Entry 7AFH (electron microscopy, 3.59 A resolution); this record covers chains 1 and J of the 9 polymer chains in the assembly.

== Chain 1 ==
Molecule: 16SrRNA (head domain of the 30S ribosome)
Organism: Escherichia coli
Sequence (1541 nucleotides; each row starts with the number of its first residue):
     1 AAAUUGAAGA GUUUGAUCAU GGCUCAGAUU GAACGCUGGC GGCAGGCCUA ACACAUGCAA
    61 GUCGAACGGU AACAGGAAGA AGCUUGCUUC UUUGCUGACG AGUGGCGGAC GGGUGAGUAA
   121 UGUCUGGGAA ACUGCCUGAU GGAGGGGGAU AACUACUGGA AACGGUAGCU AAUACCGCAU
   181 AACGUCGCAA GACCAAAGAG GGGGACCUUC GGGCCUCUUG CCAUCGGAUG UGCCCAGAUG
   241 GGAUUAGCUA GUAGGUGGGG UAACGGCUCA CCUAGGCGAC GAUCCCUAGC UGGUCUGAGA
   301 GGAUGACCAG CCACACUGGA ACUGAGACAC GGUCCAGACU CCUACGGGAG GCAGCAGUGG
   361 GGAAUAUUGC ACAAUGGGCG CAAGCCUGAU GCAGCCAUGC CGCGUGUAUG AAGAAGGCCU
   421 UCGGGUUGUA AAGUACUUUC AGCGGGGAGG AAGGGAGUAA AGUUAAUACC UUUGCUCAUU
   481 GACGUUACCC GCAGAAGAAG CACCGGCUAA CUCCGUGCCA GCAGCCXCGG UAAUACGGAG
   541 GGUGCAAGCG UUAAUCGGAA UUACUGGGCG UAAAGCGCAC GCAGGCGGUU UGUUAAGUCA
   601 GAUGUGAAAU CCCCGGGCUC AACCUGGGAA CUGCAUCUGA UACUGGCAAG CUUGAGUCUC
   661 GUAGAGGGGG GUAGAAUUCC AGGUGUAGCG GUGAAAUGCG UAGAGAUCUG GAGGAAUACC
   721 GGUGGCGAAG GCGGCCCCCU GGACGAAGAC UGACGCUCAG GUGCGAAAGC GUGGGGAGCA
   781 AACAGGAUUA GAUACCCUGG UAGUCCACGC CGUAAACGAU GUCGACUUGG AGGUUGUGCC
   841 CUUGAGGCGU GGCUUCCGGA GCUAACGCGU UAAGUCGACC GCCUGGGGAG UACGGCCGCA
   901 AGGUUAAAAC UCAAAUGAAU UGACGGGGGC CCGCACAAGC GGUGGAGCAU GUGGUUUAAU
   961 UCGAUGXAAC GCGAAGAACC UUACCUGGUC UUGACAUCCA CGGAAGUUUU CAGAGAUGAG
  1021 AAUGUGCCUU CGGGAACCGU GAGACAGGUG CUGCAUGGCU GUCGUCAGCU CGUGUUGUGA
  1081 AAUGUUGGGU UAAGUCCCGC AACGAGCGCA ACCCUUAUCC UUUGUUGCCA GCGGUCCGGC
  1141 CGGGAACUCA AAGGAGACUG CCAGUGAUAA ACUGGAGGAA GGUGGGGAUG ACGUCAAGUC
  1201 AUCAUGGCCC UUACGACCAG GGCUACACAC GUGCUACAAU GGCGCAUACA AAGAGAAGCG
  1261 ACCUCGCGAG AGCAAGCGGA CCUCAUAAAG UGCGUCGUAG UCCGGAUUGG AGUCUGCAAC
  1321 UCGACUCCAU GAAGUCGGAA UCGCUAGUAA UCGUGGAUCA GAAUGCCACG GUGAAUACGU
  1381 UCCCGGCCUU GUACACACCG CCCGUXACAC CAUGGGAGUG GGUUGCAAAA GAAGUAGGUA
  1441 GCUUAACCUU CGGGAGGGCG CUUACCACUU UGUGAUUCAU GACUGGGGUG AAGUCGUAAC
  1501 AAGGUAACCG UAGGGGAACC UGCGGUUGGA UCACCUCCUU A
Not modelled in the structure: 1-930, 1387-1541
Modified positions: PSU (pseudouridine-5'-monophosphate) at position 516, G7M (N7-methyl-guanosine-5'-monophosphate) at position 527, 2MG (2N-methylguanosine-5'-monophosphate) at position 966, 5MC (5-methylcytidine-5'-monophosphate) at position 967, 2MG (2N-methylguanosine-5'-monophosphate) at position 1207, 4OC (4n,o2'-methylcytidine-5'-monophosphate) at position 1401, 5MC (5-methylcytidine-5'-monophosphate) at position 1406, UR3 (3-methyluridine-5'-monophoshate) at position 1497, 2MG (2N-methylguanosine-5'-monophosphate) at position 1515, MA6 (6N-dimethyladenosine-5'-monophoshate) at position 1517, MA6 (6N-dimethyladenosine-5'-monophoshate) at position 1518
Ion coordination: Mg2+ site 1: G963, A964, U1199; Mg2+ site 2: G971, G1365, C1366; Mg2+ site 3: C1054, A1196, A1197; Mg2+ site 4 near U1224 (its only coordinating residue here); Mg2+ site 5 near U1232 (its only coordinating residue here); Mg2+ site 6 near A1238 (its only coordinating residue here); Mg2+ site 7: G1242, C1243; Mg2+ site 8 near G1370 (its only coordinating residue here)

== Chain J ==
Protein: 30S ribosomal protein S10
Organism: Escherichia coli
Reference sequence: C3SQT7 (C3SQT7_ECOLX); residue numbers follow UniProt; this construct covers 1-103
Amino-acid sequence (103 residues; each row starts with the number of its first residue):
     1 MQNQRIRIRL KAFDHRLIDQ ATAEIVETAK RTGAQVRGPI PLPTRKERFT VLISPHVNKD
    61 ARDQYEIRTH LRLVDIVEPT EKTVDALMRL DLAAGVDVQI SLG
Not modelled in the structure: 1-3, 103

== How chain 1 and chain J interact ==
Pairs across the interface (66):
  G963(1) with His56(J), hydrogen bond to the sugar; Val57(J), base contact
  A964(1) with Val57(J), sugar contact
  A969(1) with Asp60(J), phosphate contact
  C972(1) with Val57(J), hydrogen bond to the sugar; Lys59(J), salt bridge to the phosphate
  G973(1) with Leu52(J), phosphate contact; His56(J), hydrogen bond to the sugar; Val57(J), sugar contact; Lys59(J), phosphate contact
  A975(1) with Thr50(J), base contact; Arg62(J), hydrogen bond to the base
  C1059(1) with Ile53(J), hydrogen bond to the sugar; Pro55(J), base contact
  U1060(1) with Ser54(J), sugar contact; Pro55(J), sugar contact; Asn58(J), hydrogen bond to the sugar; Ala61(J), phosphate contact
  G1061(1) with Asn58(J), sugar contact; Asp60(J), hydrogen bond to the sugar; Ala61(J), phosphate contact
  U1123(1) with Arg37(J), phosphate contact; Pro39(J), hydrogen bond to the sugar; Ile40(J), sugar contact; Pro41(J), base contact
  G1124(1) with Arg37(J), salt bridge to the phosphate
  U1125(1) with Arg5(J), hydrogen bond to the phosphate; Arg7(J), phosphate contact; Arg37(J), salt bridge to the phosphate; Ile40(J), phosphate contact
  U1126(1) with Arg5(J), salt bridge to the phosphate; Arg7(J), salt bridge to the phosphate; Arg9(J), base contact
  A1150(1) with Pro41(J), hydrogen bond to the sugar; Leu42(J), sugar contact; Pro43(J), sugar contact
  A1151(1) with Pro41(J), sugar contact; Leu42(J), sugar contact; Pro43(J), phosphate contact; Thr44(J), phosphate contact; Arg72(J), hydrogen bond to the phosphate
  A1152(1) with His15(J), phosphate contact; Thr44(J), phosphate contact; His70(J), phosphate contact; Arg72(J), salt bridge to the phosphate
  G1153(1) with His15(J), salt bridge to the phosphate; Arg16(J), salt bridge to the phosphate
  G1198(1) with Pro55(J), base contact; Val57(J), sugar contact
  U1199(1) with His56(J), hydrogen bond to the sugar
  A1201(1) with His56(J), sugar contact
  U1202(1) with His56(J), salt bridge to the phosphate
  G1253(1) with Lys46(J), phosphate contact
  A1254(1) with Arg45(J), salt bridge to the phosphate; Lys46(J), phosphate contact; Glu47(J), phosphate contact
  G1255(1) with Arg45(J), salt bridge to the phosphate
  G1279(1) with Arg9(J), salt bridge to the phosphate
  A1280(1) with Arg9(J), salt bridge to the phosphate; Pro43(J), sugar contact
  C1366(1) with Lys59(J), sugar contact; Arg62(J), hydrogen bond to the sugar
  C1367(1) with Thr50(J), sugar contact; Arg62(J), sugar contact; Gln64(J), hydrogen bond to the phosphate
  A1368(1) with Gln64(J), hydrogen bond to the phosphate
Other interface residues (no listed pair), chain 1 (31 interface residues in all): G1058, C1200
Other interface residues (no listed pair), chain J (35 interface residues in all): Lys11, Asp19, Val36, Gly38, Leu73

== Overview ==
31 residues of chain 1 face 35 of chain J across their interface, with 15 hydrogen bonds and 13 salt bridges.
Polar pairs include A975(1)-Arg62(J), G963(1)-His56(J) and C972(1)-Val57(J). G963(1), A964(1) and U1199(1)
form the Mg2+ site 1.
Chain 1 is 16SrRNA (head domain of the 30S ribosome) and chain J is 30S ribosomal protein S10, both from
Escherichia coli; the structure, Bacterial 30S ribosomal subunit assembly complex state C (head domain), was
determined by electron microscopy, deposited together with 7AF3, 7AF5, 7AF8, 7AFA, 7AFD, 7AFI and 17 further
entries.
